Entry 8WWK (electron microscopy, 2.61 A resolution); this record covers chains A and R of the 6 polymer chains in the assembly.

Chain A:
Protein: Guanine nucleotide-binding protein G(i) subunit alpha-1
Organism: Homo sapiens
Reference sequence: P63096 (GNAI1_HUMAN); residues 1-354 here = UniProt positions 1-354
Amino-acid sequence (354 residues; each row starts with the number of its first residue):
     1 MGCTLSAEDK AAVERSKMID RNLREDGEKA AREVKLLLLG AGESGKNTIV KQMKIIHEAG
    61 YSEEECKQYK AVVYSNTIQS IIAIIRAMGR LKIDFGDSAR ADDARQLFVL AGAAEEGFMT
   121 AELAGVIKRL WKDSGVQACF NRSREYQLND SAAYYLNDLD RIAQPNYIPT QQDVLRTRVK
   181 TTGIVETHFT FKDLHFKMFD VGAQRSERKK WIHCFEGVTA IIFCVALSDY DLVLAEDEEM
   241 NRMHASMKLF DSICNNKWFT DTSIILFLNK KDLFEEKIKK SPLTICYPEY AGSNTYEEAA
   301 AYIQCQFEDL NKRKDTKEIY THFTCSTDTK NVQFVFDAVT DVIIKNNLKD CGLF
Not modelled in the structure: 1-3, 55-181
Sequence notes: conflict Asn47 (Ser in P63096), Ala203 (Gly in P63096), Ala245 (Glu in P63096), Ser326 (Ala in P63096)
Curated features (UniProtKB/Swiss-Prot):
  - region: Lys35 to Lys46, Thr48 (G1 motif), Asp173 to Thr181 (G2 motif), Phe196 to Gly202, Gln204, Arg205 (G3 motif), Ile265 to Asp272 (G4 motif), Thr324, Cys325, Thr327 to Thr329 (G5 motif)
  - binding site (GTP): Glu43 to Lys46, Thr48, Ser151, Leu175 to Thr181, Asp200 to Gly202, Gln204, Asn269 to Asp272
  - binding site (Mg(2+)): Thr181
  - modified residue: Arg178 (ADP-ribosylarginine), Gln204 (Deamidated glutamine), Cys351 (ADP-ribosylcysteine)
  - lipidation: Gly2 (N-myristoyl glycine), Cys3 (S-palmitoyl cysteine)
  - natural variant: Gly40 (G40C: In NEDHISB; G40R: In NEDHISB), Gly45 (G45D: In NEDHISB), Thr48 (T48I: In NEDHISB; T48K: In NEDHISB), Gln52 (Q52P: In NEDHISB), Ser75 (deletion: In NEDHISB; uncertain significance), Gln172 (deletion: In NEDHISB), Asp173 (D173V: In NEDHISB), Glu186 to Phe189 (deletion: In NEDHISB; uncertain significance), Cys224 (C224Y: In NEDHISB), Lys270 (K270N: In NEDHISB; K270R: In NEDHISB), Asp272 (D272G: In NEDHISB), Val332 (V332E: In NEDHISB; uncertain significance)
  - mutagenesis: Gly42 (G42R: Abolishes switch to an activated conformation and dissociation from beta and gamma subunits upon GTP binding. Abolishes interaction with RGS family members), Glu116 (E116L: Enhances interaction (inactive GDP-bound) with RGS14), Gln147 (Q147L: Enhances interaction (inactive GDP-bound) with RGS14)

Chain R:
Protein: Fusion protein 1, Melanin-concentrating hormone receptor 1, Fusion protein 2
Organism: Homo sapiens
Reference sequence: Q99705 (MCHR1_HUMAN); residues 1-396 carry their UniProt numbers (396 of 624 residues fall inside the UniProt entry; the rest is not from it)
Amino-acid sequence (624 residues; numbered -52 to 571; the number before each row is that of its first residue; numbers below 1 keep their minus sign (Asp-52 is residue -52)):
   -52 DYKDDDDHHH HHHHHGQPGN GSAFLLAPNG SHAPDHNVTQ QRDEENLYFQ GVDMSVGAMK
     8 KGVGRAVGLG GGSGCQATEE DPLPNCGACA PGQGGRRWRL PQPAWVEGSS ARLWEQATGT
    68 GWMDLEASLL PTGPNASNTS DGPDNLTSAG SPPRTGSISY INIIMPSVFG TICLLGIIGN
   128 STVIFAVVKK SKLHWCNNVP DIFIINLSVV DLLFLLGMPF MIHQLMGNGV WHFGETMCTL
   188 ITAMDANSQF TSTYILTAMA IDRYLATVHP ISSTKFRKPS VATLVICLLW ALSFISITPV
   248 WLYARLIPFP GGAVGCGIRL PNPDTDLYWF TLYQFFLAFA LPFVVITAAY VRILQRMTSS
   308 VAPASQRSIR LRTKRVTRTA IAICLVFFVC WAPYYVLQLT QLSISRPTLT FVYLYNAAIS
   368 LGYANSCLNP FVYIVLCETF RKRLVLSVKH MGSSGGGGSG GGGSSGVFTL EDFVGDWEQT
   428 AAYNLDQVLE QGGVSSLLQN LAVSVTPIQR IVRSGENALK IDIHVIIPYE GLSADQMAQI
   488 EEVFKVVYPV DDHHFKVILP YGTLVIDGVT PNMLNYFGRP YEGIAVFDGK KITVTGTLWN
   548 GNKIIDERLI TPDGSMLFRV TINS
Not modelled in the structure: -52 to 106, 396-571
Cystine bridges: Cys185-Cys263
From the paper describing this entry:
  - mutagenesis - K139A, K139E: abolished signaling with Melanin-concentrating hormone
  - mutagenesis - Q196A, Y362A, I366A, Y370A: decreased signaling with Melanin-concentrating hormone
  - mutagenesis - Q196A, I366A, Y370A: unchanged expression
  - conformationally variable residues (side-chain flip): Thr200, Leu203, Pro289, Phe290, Phe334, Phe335, Trp338, Asn372

Chain A / chain R interface:
Pairs across the interface (60; chain A residue first):
  Asp20(A) - Leu140(R)
  Leu23(A) - Leu140(R)  hydrophobic
  Arg24(A) - Leu140(R)
  Arg24(A) - His141(R)  hydrogen bond (side chain-backbone)
  Arg24(A) - Trp142(R)
  Arg24(A) - Cys143(R)  hydrogen bond (backbone-side chain)
  Glu28(A) - Trp142(R)
  Ala31(A) - Asn144(R)
  Arg32(A) - Thr221(R)  hydrogen bond (side chain-backbone)
  Arg32(A) - Lys225(R)
  Asp193(A) - Ile218(R)
  Asp193(A) - Lys222(R)
  Leu194(A) - Ile218(R)  hydrophobic
  Asn311(A) - Gln313(R)
  Lys314(A) - Arg314(R)
  Lys314(A) - Ser315(R)  hydrogen bond (backbone-backbone)
  Asp315(A) - Ser315(R)
  Asp315(A) - Leu318(R)
  Lys317(A) - Gln313(R)  hydrogen bond (backbone-side chain)
  Lys317(A) - Ser315(R)  hydrogen bond (backbone-side chain)
  Glu318(A) - Gln313(R)
  Glu318(A) - Ser315(R)  hydrogen bond
  Glu318(A) - Ile316(R)
  Glu318(A) - Arg319(R)  salt bridge
  Ile319(A) - Pro310(R)
  Ile319(A) - Gln313(R)  hydrogen bond (backbone-side chain)
  Tyr320(A) - Val308(R)  hydrophobic
  Tyr320(A) - Ala309(R)  hydrophobic
  Tyr320(A) - Pro310(R)
  Phe334(A) - Val308(R)  hydrophobic
  Asp337(A) - Ser306(R)
  Asp337(A) - Val308(R)
  Asp341(A) - Thr305(R)
  Asp341(A) - Ser306(R)  hydrogen bond (side chain-backbone)
  Asp341(A) - Ala309(R)
  Asp341(A) - Ile316(R)
  Asp341(A) - Arg319(R)  salt bridge
  Ile343(A) - Pro217(R)  hydrophobic
  Ile343(A) - Ile218(R)  hydrophobic
  Ile344(A) - Thr214(R)
  Ile344(A) - Pro217(R)  hydrophobic
  Ile344(A) - Met304(R)
  Ile344(A) - Thr305(R)
  Lys345(A) - Arg319(R)
  Asn347(A) - Ala213(R)  hydrogen bond (side chain-backbone)
  Leu348(A) - Thr214(R)
  Leu348(A) - Met304(R)  hydrophobic
  Asp350(A) - Pro147(R)
  Cys351(A) - Pro147(R)  hydrophobic
  Cys351(A) - Arg210(R)  hydrogen bond (backbone-side chain)
  Gly352(A) - Tyr380(R)
  Gly352(A) - Leu383(R)
  Gly352(A) - Cys384(R)
  Leu353(A) - Arg210(R)
  Leu353(A) - Tyr297(R)  hydrophobic
  Leu353(A) - Thr326(R)  hydrogen bond (backbone-side chain)
  Phe354(A) - Arg319(R)
  Phe354(A) - Arg322(R)
  Phe354(A) - Leu383(R)
  Phe354(A) - Glu385(R)
Other interface residues (no listed pair), chain A (34 interface residues in all): Gly27, Lys192, Phe336, Ala338, Thr340, Lys349
Other interface residues (no listed pair), chain R (40 interface residues in all): Arg224, Pro226, Ile300, Arg303, Val323, Ile330, Thr386
The authors on this interface:
  - interface residues, chain R: Leu140(R), Cys143(R)

Summary:
34 residues of chain A and 40 residues of chain R are in contact; the contacts include 12 hydrogen bonds and 2
salt bridges. Polar pairs include Glu318(A)-Arg319(R), Asp341(A)-Arg319(R) and Arg24(A)-His141(R). The paper
reports that Q196A, Y362A and I366A of chain R, among others, reduce signaling with Melanin-concentrating
hormone; interface residues Leu140(R) and Cys143(R); 6 substitutions were tested in all.
Chain A is Guanine nucleotide-binding protein G(i) subunit alpha-1 and chain R is Fusion protein 1,
Melanin-concentrating hormone receptor 1, Fusion protein 2, both from Homo sapiens; the structure,
MCH-MCHR1-Gi complex, T1 state, was determined by electron microscopy (same publication as 8WWL, 8WWM and
8WWN).
